PDB entry 1CWC | X-ray diffraction, 1.86 A resolution | chains A and C

# Chain A
Protein: Peptidyl-prolyl cis-trans isomerase A
Organism: Homo sapiens
Notes: EC 5.2.1.8
Reference sequence: P05092 (CYPH_HUMAN); residues 2-165 here correspond to UniProt positions 1-164 (UniProt number = residue number - 1)
Amino-acid sequence (165 residues; each row starts with the number of its first residue):
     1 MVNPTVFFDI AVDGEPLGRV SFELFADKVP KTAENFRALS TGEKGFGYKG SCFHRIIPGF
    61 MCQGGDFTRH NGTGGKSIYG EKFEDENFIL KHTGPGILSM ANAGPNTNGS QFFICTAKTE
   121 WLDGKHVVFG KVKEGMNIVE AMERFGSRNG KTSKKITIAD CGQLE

# Chain C
Protein: Cyclosporin A
Amino-acid sequence (11 residues; row label = number of the first residue in the row):
     1 ALLVTAGXVL A
Construct notes: engineered mutation MNL_8 (Mle in NOR00033)
Modified residues: Ala1 (D-alanine; DAL); Leu2, Leu3, Leu10 (N-methylleucine; MLE); Val4 (N-methylvaline; MVA); Thr5 (4-methyl-4-[(E)-2-butenyl]-4,N-methyl-threonine; BMT); Ala6 (alpha-aminobutyric acid; ABA); Gly7 (sarcosine; SAR); MNL (4,N-dimethylnorleucine) at position 8
Glycans and other covalent adducts: covalent link Ala1-Ala11

# Interface between chain A and chain C
Contacting residue pairs - 24 pairs, chain A then chain C:
  Arg55(A) with Leu3(C), hydrogen bond (side chain-backbone); Val4(C); Thr5(C); Val9(C)
  Phe60(A) with Leu2(C); Leu3(C); Val4(C)
  Met61(A) with Val4(C)
  Gln63(A) with Val4(C); Thr5(C), hydrogen bond (side chain-backbone)
  Gly72(A) with Ala6(C); Gly7(C), hydrogen bond (backbone-backbone)
  Ala101(A) with Val4(C); Ala6(C)
  Asn102(A) with Val4(C), hydrogen bond (backbone-backbone); Thr5(C); Ala6(C), hydrogen bond (backbone-backbone)
  Ala103(A) with Thr5(C); Ala6(C)
  Gln111(A) with Ala6(C)
  Phe113(A) with Val4(C)
  Trp121(A) with Leu2(C), hydrogen bond (side chain-backbone)
  Leu122(A) with Val4(C)
  His126(A) with Val4(C)
Also at the interface, not in a pair above, chain A (14 interface residues in all): Thr73

# Overview
14 residues of chain A face 7 of chain C across their interface, with 6 hydrogen bonds. Polar contacts include
Arg55(A)-Leu3(C), Gln63(A)-Thr5(C) and Trp121(A)-Leu2(C).
Here chain A is Peptidyl-prolyl cis-trans isomerase A (Homo sapiens) and chain C is Cyclosporin A. Entry 1CWC
(Improved binding affinity for cyclophilin A by a cyclosporin derivative singly modified at its effector
domain) was determined by X-ray diffraction.
